PDB entry 7Y5B | electron microscopy, 4.40 A resolution (low resolution: residue-level contacts below are approximate; hydrogen-bond / salt-bridge calls are withheld) | chains G and H of the 20 polymer chains in the assembly

Chain G:
Molecule: ATP synthase gamma chain
Source organism: Mycolicibacterium smegmatis
UniProt: A0R201 (ATPG_MYCS2); residue numbers follow UniProt; this construct covers 1-307
Amino-acid sequence (307 residues; each row starts with the number of its first residue):
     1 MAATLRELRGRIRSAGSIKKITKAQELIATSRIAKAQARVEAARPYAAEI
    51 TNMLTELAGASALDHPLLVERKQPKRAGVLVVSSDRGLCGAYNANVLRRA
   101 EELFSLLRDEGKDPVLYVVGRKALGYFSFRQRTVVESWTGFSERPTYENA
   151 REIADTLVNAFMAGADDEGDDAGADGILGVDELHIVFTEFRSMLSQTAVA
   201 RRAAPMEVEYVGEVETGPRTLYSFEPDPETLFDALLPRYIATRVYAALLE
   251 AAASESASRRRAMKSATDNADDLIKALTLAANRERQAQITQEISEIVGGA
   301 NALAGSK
Unresolved in the structure: 1-3, 214-221, 304-307

Chain H:
Molecule: ATP synthase epsilon chain
Source organism: Mycolicibacterium smegmatis
UniProt: A0R1Z9 (ATPE_MYCS2); numbering as in UniProt (aligned over 1-121)
Amino-acid sequence (121 residues; row label = number of the first residue in the row):
     1 MADLNVEIVAVERELWSGPATFVFTRTTAGEIGILPRHIPLVAQLVDDAM
    51 VRVEREGEDDLRIAVDGGFLSVTEETVRILVENAQFESEIDADAAKEDAA
   101 SDDERTAAWGRARLRALGQID
Unresolved in the structure: 1-2, 120-121

Chain G / chain H interface:
Contacting residue pairs (24; chain G residue first):
  Arg39(G) with Arg13(H)
  Ala42(G) with Glu12(H)
  Ala43(G) with Val11(H)
  Pro45(G) with Glu14(H)
  Tyr46(G) with Val9(H); Ala10(H); Val11(H)
  Glu49(G) with Arg78(H)
  Met53(G) with Val42(H); Phe69(H); Ser71(H)
  Tyr147(G) with Val11(H); Glu12(H)
  Tyr222(G) with Pro40(H); Thr73(H)
  Ser223(G) with Pro40(H); Leu41(H); Val42(H)
  Glu225(G) with Thr27(H); Ala29(H)
  Pro226(G) with Val42(H)
  Leu231(G) with Val42(H)
  Leu235(G) with Phe69(H)
  Tyr245(G) with Glu12(H)
Also at the interface, not in a pair above, chain G (20 interface residues in all): Ile50, Leu57, Phe224, Ala234, Arg238
Also at the interface, not in a pair above, chain H (23 interface residues in all): Thr28, Ile32, Ile39, Ala43, Gln44, Leu80, Val81, Glu82

Summary:
20 residues of chain G and 23 residues of chain H are in contact.
Chain G is ATP synthase gamma chain and chain H is ATP synthase epsilon chain, both from Mycolicibacterium
smegmatis; the structure, Cryo-EM structure of F-ATP synthase from Mycolicibacterium smegmatis (rotational
state 1), was determined by electron microscopy together with 7Y5A, 7Y5C and 7Y5D from the same study.
